9IP8 - chains B and C of the 3 polymer chains in the assembly; structure by electron microscopy, 3.91 A resolution.

Chain B:
Molecule: HL-type bispecific diabody Ex3
Organism: synthetic construct
Notes: engineered mutation(s): Y52W
Amino-acid sequence (527 residues; row label = number of the first residue in the row):
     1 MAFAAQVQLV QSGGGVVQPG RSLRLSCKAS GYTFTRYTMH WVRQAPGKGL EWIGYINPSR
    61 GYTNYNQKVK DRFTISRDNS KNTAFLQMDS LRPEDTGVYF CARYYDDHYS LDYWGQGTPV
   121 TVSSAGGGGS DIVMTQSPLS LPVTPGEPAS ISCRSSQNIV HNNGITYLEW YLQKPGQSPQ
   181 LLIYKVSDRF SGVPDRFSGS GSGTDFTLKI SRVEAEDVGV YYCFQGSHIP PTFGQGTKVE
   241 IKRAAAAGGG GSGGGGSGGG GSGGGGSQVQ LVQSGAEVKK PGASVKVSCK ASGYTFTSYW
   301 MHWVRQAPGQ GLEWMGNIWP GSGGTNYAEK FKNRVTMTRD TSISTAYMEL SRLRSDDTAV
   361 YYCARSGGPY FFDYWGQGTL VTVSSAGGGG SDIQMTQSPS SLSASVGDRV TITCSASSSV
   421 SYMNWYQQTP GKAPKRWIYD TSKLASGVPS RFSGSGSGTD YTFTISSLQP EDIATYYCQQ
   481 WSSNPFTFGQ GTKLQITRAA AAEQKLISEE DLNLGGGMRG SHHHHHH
Unresolved in the structure: 1-5, 243-267, 498-527

Chain C:
Molecule: T-cell surface glycoprotein CD3 gamma chain, T-cell surface glycoprotein CD3 epsilon chain
Organism: Homo sapiens
UniProtKB: chimeric construct of P09693, P07766: residues 1-81 from P09693 (CD3G_HUMAN) positions 23-103 (UniProt number = residue number + 22); residues 108-203 from P07766 positions 23-118 (UniProt number = residue number - 85)
Amino-acid sequence (204 residues; row label = number of the first residue in the row; numbering starts at 0):
     0 MQSIKGNHLV KVYDYQEDGS VLLTCDAEAK NITWFKDGKM IGFLTEDKKK WNLGSNAKDP
    60 RGMYQCKGSQ NKSKPLQVYY RMGSADDAKK DAAKKDDAKK DDAKKDGSDG NEEMGGITQT
   120 PYKVSISGTT VILTCPQYPG SEILWQHNDK NIGGDEDDKN IGSDEDHLSL KEFSELEQSG
   180 YYVCYPRGSK PEDANFYLYL RARV
Unresolved in the structure: 82-117
Sequence notes: initiating methionine (0); linker (82-107)
Curated features (UniProtKB/Swiss-Prot):
  - glycosylation (N-linked (GlcNAc...) asparagine): Asn30, Asn70

Chain B / chain C interface:
Residue-residue contacts (7):
  Thr63(B) - Gly139(C)
  Asn64(B) - Gly139(C)
  Asn64(B) - Ser140(C)
  Tyr109(B) - Gly187(C)
  Ser421(B) - Asp192(C)
  Ser482(B) - Ser188(C)
  Asn484(B) - Ser140(C)
Also at the interface, not in a pair above, chain B (7 interface residues in all): Trp481
Also at the interface, not in a pair above, chain C (7 interface residues in all): Pro138, Glu141

Summary:
The chain B/chain C interface involves 7 residues from each chain.
Chain B is HL-type bispecific diabody Ex3 (synthetic construct) and chain C is T-cell surface glycoprotein CD3
gamma chain, T-cell surface glycoprotein CD3 epsilon chain (Homo sapiens); the structure, Poly-alanine model
for HL-type bispecific diabody Ex3 composed of 528 and OKT3 Fvs in ternary complex ..., was determined by
electron microscopy, deposited together with 9IP7, 9IP9, 9IPA, 9IPB, 9IPC, 9IPD and 9IPE.
